PDB entry 5U91 | X-ray diffraction, 3.10 A resolution | chains A and D of the 8 polymer chains in the assembly

Chain A:
Protein: Tre recombinase protein
From: synthetic construct
Notes: engineered mutation(s): Y324F
Sequence (345 residues; each row starts with the number of its first residue; numbers below 1 keep their minus sign (Gly-3 is residue -3)):
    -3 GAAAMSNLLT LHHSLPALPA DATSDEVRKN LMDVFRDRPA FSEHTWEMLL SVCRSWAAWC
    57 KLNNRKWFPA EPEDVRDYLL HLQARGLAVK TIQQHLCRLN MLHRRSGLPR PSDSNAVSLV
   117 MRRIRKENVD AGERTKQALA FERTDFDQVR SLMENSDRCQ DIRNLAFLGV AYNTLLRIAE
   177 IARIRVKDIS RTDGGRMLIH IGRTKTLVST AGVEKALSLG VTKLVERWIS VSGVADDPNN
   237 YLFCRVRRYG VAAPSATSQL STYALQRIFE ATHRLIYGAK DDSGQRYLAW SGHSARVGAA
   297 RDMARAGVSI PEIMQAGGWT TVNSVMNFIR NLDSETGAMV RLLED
Unresolved in the structure: -3 to 11
From the paper describing this entry:
  - catalytic residues: Arg173, Lys201, His289, Arg292, Trp315 (citing earlier work)
  - mutagenesis - V30M, P35Q: increased catalytic activity on loxLTR
  - mutagenesis - P35Q: increased catalytic activity on loxP
  - mutagenesis - Q262E: decreased catalytic activity
  - contacts within the chain: Lys86-Gln89, Gln90-Arg94 (hydrogen bond), Arg244-Tyr245, Arg263-Glu266 (hydrogen bond)
  - binding site for the 37-nt DNA strand: Gln90, Arg94, Arg243, Arg244, Tyr259, Gln262, Arg282
  - conformationally variable residues (loop rearrangement, side-chain flip): Lys86, Gln90, Asp189 to Gly191, Ile197 to Val209, Arg244 to Val247, Lys276 to Ser279, Ser330 to Glu340
  - specificity-determining residues: Gln90, Arg94, Arg244

Chain D:
Molecule: 37-nt DNA strand
Sequence (37 nucleotides; row label = number of the first residue in the row):
   100 GGCCATGTTG GCATATAGGG TGTAATAGGA TGTTGTC

How chain A and chain D interact:
Contacting residue pairs (46; chain A residue first):
  Met44(A) - DC111(D)  base contact
  Met44(A) - DA112(D)  base contact
  Met44(A) - DT113(D)  base contact
  Ser47(A) - DC111(D)  hydrogen bond to the phosphate
  Arg50(A) - DG110(D)  salt bridge to the phosphate
  Arg50(A) - DC111(D)  salt bridge to the phosphate
  Arg81(A) - DA112(D)  salt bridge to the phosphate
  Leu83(A) - DA112(D)  sugar contact
  Leu83(A) - DT113(D)  phosphate contact
  Ala84(A) - DT113(D)  hydrogen bond to the phosphate
  Lys86(A) - DA114(D)  phosphate contact
  Thr87(A) - DA112(D)  sugar contact
  Thr87(A) - DT113(D)  hydrogen bond to the phosphate
  Gln90(A) - DT113(D)  hydrogen bond to the base
  Gln90(A) - DA114(D)  base contact
  His91(A) - DA112(D)  salt bridge to the phosphate
  Thr131(A) - DA114(D)  phosphate contact
  Lys132(A) - DA114(D)  phosphate contact
  Arg154(A) - DT105(D)  salt bridge to the phosphate
  Gln156(A) - DT105(D)  hydrogen bond to the phosphate
  Gln156(A) - DG106(D)  phosphate contact
  Arg159(A) - DG106(D)  salt bridge to the phosphate
  Arg173(A) - DA116(D)  salt bridge to the phosphate
  Lys201(A) - DG118(D)  phosphate contact
  Thr202(A) - DG117(D)  phosphate contact
  Thr202(A) - DG118(D)  phosphate contact
  Thr206(A) - DG117(D)  phosphate contact
  Arg241(A) - DG106(D)  sugar contact
  Arg241(A) - DT107(D)  sugar contact
  Val242(A) - DT105(D)  phosphate contact
  Val242(A) - DG106(D)  hydrogen bond to the phosphate
  Arg244(A) - DC102(D)  base contact
  Arg244(A) - DC103(D)  hydrogen bond to the base
  Arg244(A) - DT105(D)  sugar contact
  Gln255(A) - DT107(D)  phosphate contact
  Leu256(A) - DG106(D)  sugar contact
  Leu256(A) - DT107(D)  phosphate contact
  Ser257(A) - DT107(D)  hydrogen bond to the phosphate
  Tyr259(A) - DT107(D)  base contact
  Tyr259(A) - DT108(D)  base contact
  Ala260(A) - DG106(D)  sugar contact
  Ala260(A) - DT107(D)  phosphate contact
  Arg282(A) - DA112(D)  hydrogen bond to the base
  Arg282(A) - DT113(D)  sugar contact
  Arg292(A) - DA116(D)  salt bridge to the phosphate
  Trp315(A) - DA116(D)  hydrogen bond to the phosphate
Other interface residues (no listed pair), chain A (38 interface residues in all): Glu43, Arg130, Leu203, Arg243, Tyr245, Tyr283, His289, Gly314
Other interface residues (no listed pair), chain D (17 interface residues in all): DA104, DG109, DT115

Summary:
Chain A and chain D form an interface of 38 and 17 residues respectively; the contacts include 10 hydrogen
bonds and 8 salt bridges. Polar contacts include Gln90(A)-DT113(D), Arg244(A)-DC103(D) and Arg282(A)-DA112(D).
The paper reports catalytic residues Arg173(A), Lys201(A) and His289(A) among others; V30M and P35Q of chain A
increase catalytic activity on loxLTR.
Here chain A is Tre recombinase protein (synthetic construct) and chain D is a 37-nt DNA strand. Entry 5U91
(Crystal structure of Tre/loxLTR complex) was determined by X-ray diffraction.
